3WCO - chains A and B; structure by X-ray diffraction, 2.40 A resolution.

# Chain A (and B)
Protein: L-seryl-tRNA(Sec) selenium transferase
Source organism: Aquifex aeolicus
Notes: EC 2.9.1.1; chain B of this document is another copy of the same molecule, construct and numbering; everything in this record applies to it too
UniProtKB: O67140 (SELA_AQUAE); residues 61-452 here = UniProt positions 61-452
Sequence (392 residues; numbered 61 to 452; the number before each row is that of its first residue):
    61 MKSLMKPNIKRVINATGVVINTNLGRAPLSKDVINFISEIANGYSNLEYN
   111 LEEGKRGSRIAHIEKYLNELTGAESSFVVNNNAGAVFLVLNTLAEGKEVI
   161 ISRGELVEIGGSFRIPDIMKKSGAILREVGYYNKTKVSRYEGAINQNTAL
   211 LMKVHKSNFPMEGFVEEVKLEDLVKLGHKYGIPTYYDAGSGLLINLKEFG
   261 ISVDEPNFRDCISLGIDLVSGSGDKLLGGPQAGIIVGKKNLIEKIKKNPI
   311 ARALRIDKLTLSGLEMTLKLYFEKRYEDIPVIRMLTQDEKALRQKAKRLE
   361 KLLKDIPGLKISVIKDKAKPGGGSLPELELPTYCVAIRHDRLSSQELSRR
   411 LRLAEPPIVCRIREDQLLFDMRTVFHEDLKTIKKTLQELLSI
Not modelled in the structure: 218-224 (chain B: 61-62, 218-225)
Differences from the reference sequence: engineered mutation Tyr191 (Thr in O67140), Tyr192 (Thr in O67140), Arg199 (Asp in O67140), Pro220 (Tyr in O67140)
Modified residues: Mse61, Mse65, Mse179, Mse212, Mse326, Mse344, Mse431 (selenomethionine; parent Met); Mse221 (selenomethionine); Lys285 ((2S)-2-amino-6-[[3-hydroxy-2-methyl-5-(phosphonooxymethyl)pyridin-4-yl]methylideneamino]hexanoic acid; LLP)
Ligand contacts:
  - thiosulfate (THJ), molecule 1: Leu89, Ser90, Lys91, Pro340, Arg343
  - thiosulfate (THJ), molecule 2: Glu108, Arg116, Ser118, Arg119, Ile120, Arg312, Arg315
  - thiosulfate (THJ), molecule 3: Arg116, Arg312, Arg315
  - thiosulfate (THJ), molecule 4: Gly171, Ser172, Phe173, Arg174
UniProt features mapped onto this chain:
  - modified residue: Lys285 (N6-(pyridoxal phosphate)lysine)
From the paper describing this entry:
  - binding site for thiosulfate: Arg116, Ser172, Arg174, Arg312, Arg315
  - catalytic residues: Lys285 (proposed by the authors, not directly observed)
  - catalytic residues: Arg86
  - mutagenesis - T191Y, T192Y, D199R, E222DEL/G223DEL, E222DEL/G223DEL/F224DEL/V225DEL: abolished catalytic activity
  - mutagenesis - R174A: unchanged catalytic activity
  - mutagenesis - T191Y/T192Y/D199R/Y220P: abolished catalytic activity (citing earlier work)

# Chain A / chain B interface
Contacting residue pairs (179):
  Leu64(A) - Glu333(B)
  Mse65(A) - Lys329(B)  hydrogen bond (backbone-side chain)
  Pro67(A) - Phe96(B)  hydrophobic
  Pro67(A) - Glu325(B)
  Asn68(A) - Asn106(B)  hydrogen bond (backbone-side chain)
  Asn68(A) - His122(B)  hydrogen bond (side chain-backbone)
  Asn68(A) - Tyr126(B)
  Asn68(A) - Glu325(B)  hydrogen bond (backbone-side chain)
  Ile69(A) - Phe96(B)
  Ile69(A) - Ile100(B)  hydrophobic
  Ile69(A) - Asn106(B)
  Ile69(A) - His122(B)
  Ile69(A) - Leu321(B)  hydrophobic
  Ile69(A) - Ser322(B)
  Ile69(A) - Glu325(B)  hydrogen bond (backbone-side chain)
  Lys70(A) - Ile100(B)
  Lys70(A) - Ser105(B)
  Lys70(A) - Asn106(B)  hydrogen bond (backbone-side chain)
  Lys70(A) - Leu111(B)
  Arg71(A) - Glu99(B)  hydrogen bond (side chain-backbone)
  Arg71(A) - Ile100(B)
  Arg71(A) - Asn102(B)  hydrogen bond (side chain-backbone)
  Arg71(A) - Gly103(B)
  Arg71(A) - Tyr104(B)
  Val72(A) - Tyr104(B)  hydrogen bond (backbone-backbone)
  Val72(A) - Ser105(B)
  Asn74(A) - Tyr104(B)
  Val79(A) - Tyr104(B)  hydrogen bond (backbone-side chain)
  Thr82(A) - Glu108(B)
  Asn83(A) - Ser105(B)
  Asn83(A) - Leu107(B)
  Asn83(A) - Glu108(B)  hydrogen bond (backbone-backbone)
  Asn83(A) - Tyr109(B)  hydrogen bond (backbone-backbone)
  Asn83(A) - Arg116(B)
  Leu84(A) - Tyr104(B)
  Leu84(A) - Ser105(B)  hydrogen bond (backbone-backbone)
  Leu84(A) - Tyr109(B)  hydrophobic
  Gly85(A) - Leu107(B)
  Gly85(A) - Lys318(B)  hydrogen bond (backbone-side chain)
  Arg86(A) - Tyr104(B)
  Ala87(A) - Lys318(B)  hydrogen bond (backbone-side chain)
  Pro88(A) - Ala101(B)
  Pro88(A) - Gly103(B)
  Leu89(A) - Ala101(B)  hydrogen bond (backbone-backbone)
  Leu89(A) - Asn102(B)
  Ile94(A) - Ser98(B)
  Ile94(A) - Asn102(B)
  Phe96(A) - Pro67(B)  hydrophobic
  Phe96(A) - Ile69(B)
  Ser98(A) - Ile94(B)
  Glu99(A) - Arg71(B)  hydrogen bond (backbone-side chain)
  Ile100(A) - Ile69(B)  hydrophobic
  Ile100(A) - Lys70(B)
  Ile100(A) - Arg71(B)
  Ala101(A) - Pro88(B)
  Ala101(A) - Leu89(B)  hydrogen bond (backbone-backbone)
  Asn102(A) - Arg71(B)  hydrogen bond (backbone-side chain)
  Asn102(A) - Leu89(B)  hydrogen bond (side chain-backbone)
  Asn102(A) - Lys91(B)
  Asn102(A) - Ile94(B)
  Gly103(A) - Arg71(B)
  Gly103(A) - Pro88(B)
  Tyr104(A) - Arg71(B)
  Tyr104(A) - Val72(B)  hydrogen bond (backbone-backbone)
  Tyr104(A) - Asn74(B)
  Tyr104(A) - Val78(B)
  Tyr104(A) - Val79(B)  hydrogen bond (side chain-backbone)
  Tyr104(A) - Leu84(B)
  Tyr104(A) - Arg86(B)
  Tyr104(A) - Pro88(B)
  Tyr104(A) - Mse344(B)
  Ser105(A) - Lys70(B)
  Ser105(A) - Val72(B)
  Ser105(A) - Asn83(B)
  Ser105(A) - Leu84(B)  hydrogen bond (backbone-backbone)
  Asn106(A) - Asn68(B)  hydrogen bond (side chain-backbone)
  Asn106(A) - Ile69(B)
  Asn106(A) - Lys70(B)  hydrogen bond (side chain-backbone)
  Asn106(A) - Val72(B)
  Leu107(A) - Asn83(B)
  Glu108(A) - Thr82(B)
  Glu108(A) - Asn83(B)  hydrogen bond (backbone-backbone)
  Tyr109(A) - Asn83(B)  hydrogen bond (backbone-backbone)
  Tyr109(A) - Leu84(B)  hydrophobic
  Tyr109(A) - Arg412(B)
  Tyr109(A) - Val419(B)  hydrophobic
  Leu111(A) - Lys70(B)
  Leu111(A) - Arg412(B)  hydrogen bond (backbone-side chain)
  Leu111(A) - Pro417(B)  hydrophobic
  Glu112(A) - Arg412(B)  hydrogen bond (backbone-side chain)
  Glu113(A) - Arg412(B)
  Gly114(A) - Arg412(B)
  Arg116(A) - Asn83(B)
  Arg119(A) - Gln291(B)
  His122(A) - Asn68(B)  hydrogen bond (backbone-side chain)
  His122(A) - Ile69(B)
  Tyr126(A) - Asn68(B)
  Asn140(A) - Asn140(B)
  Asn140(A) - Ala313(B)  hydrogen bond (side chain-backbone)
  Asn140(A) - Leu314(B)
  Asn140(A) - Arg315(B)  hydrogen bond (side chain-backbone)
  Asn141(A) - Arg312(B)  hydrogen bond (side chain-backbone)
  Asn141(A) - Ala313(B)  hydrogen bond (side chain-backbone)
  Asn141(A) - Arg315(B)
  Ala143(A) - Arg312(B)
  Ala143(A) - Ala313(B)  hydrophobic
  Gly144(A) - Ala313(B)
  Phe147(A) - Phe147(B)  hydrophobic
  Phe147(A) - Ile310(B)  hydrophobic
  Asn151(A) - Lys181(B)  hydrogen bond
  Glu155(A) - Lys181(B)  salt bridge
  Arg174(A) - Arg116(B)
  Arg174(A) - Arg312(B)
  Asp177(A) - Pro309(B)
  Ile178(A) - Pro309(B)
  Ile178(A) - Arg312(B)
  Lys181(A) - Asn151(B)  hydrogen bond
  Lys181(A) - Glu155(B)  salt bridge
  Lys181(A) - Asn308(B)
  Lys181(A) - Pro309(B)
  Lys181(A) - Ile310(B)
  Lys285(A) - Arg312(B)
  Pro290(A) - Leu319(B)  hydrophobic
  Gln291(A) - Arg119(B)
  Gln291(A) - Arg315(B)  hydrogen bond (side chain-backbone)
  Gln291(A) - Ile316(B)
  Gln291(A) - Asp317(B)
  Asn308(A) - Lys181(B)
  Pro309(A) - Asp177(B)
  Pro309(A) - Ile178(B)
  Pro309(A) - Lys181(B)
  Ile310(A) - Phe147(B)  hydrophobic
  Ile310(A) - Lys181(B)
  Arg312(A) - Asn141(B)  hydrogen bond (backbone-side chain)
  Arg312(A) - Ala143(B)
  Arg312(A) - Arg174(B)
  Arg312(A) - Ile178(B)
  Arg312(A) - Lys285(B)
  Ala313(A) - Asn140(B)  hydrogen bond (backbone-side chain)
  Ala313(A) - Asn141(B)
  Ala313(A) - Ala143(B)
  Ala313(A) - Gly144(B)
  Ala313(A) - Ile178(B)
  Ala313(A) - Leu314(B)
  Leu314(A) - Asn140(B)
  Leu314(A) - Ala313(B)
  Leu314(A) - Leu314(B)  hydrophobic
  Arg315(A) - Asn140(B)  hydrogen bond (backbone-side chain)
  Arg315(A) - Asn141(B)
  Arg315(A) - Gln291(B)  hydrogen bond (backbone-side chain)
  Ile316(A) - Gln291(B)
  Asp317(A) - Gln291(B)
  Asp317(A) - Asp317(B)
  Asp317(A) - Thr320(B)
  Lys318(A) - Gly85(B)  hydrogen bond (side chain-backbone)
  Lys318(A) - Ala87(B)  hydrogen bond (side chain-backbone)
  Leu319(A) - Leu319(B)
  Leu319(A) - Thr320(B)
  Thr320(A) - Asp317(B)
  Thr320(A) - Leu319(B)
  Leu321(A) - Ile69(B)  hydrophobic
  Ser322(A) - Ile69(B)
  Glu325(A) - Pro67(B)
  Glu325(A) - Asn68(B)  hydrogen bond (side chain-backbone)
  Glu325(A) - Ile69(B)  hydrogen bond (side chain-backbone)
  Lys329(A) - Mse65(B)  hydrogen bond (side chain-backbone)
  Lys329(A) - Lys66(B)
  Lys329(A) - Pro67(B)
  Phe332(A) - Mse65(B)  hydrophobic
  Glu333(A) - Leu64(B)
  Mse344(A) - Tyr104(B)
  Arg412(A) - Tyr109(B)
  Arg412(A) - Leu111(B)  hydrogen bond (side chain-backbone)
  Arg412(A) - Glu112(B)  hydrogen bond (side chain-backbone)
  Arg412(A) - Glu113(B)
  Arg412(A) - Gly114(B)
  Leu413(A) - Leu111(B)
  Pro417(A) - Leu111(B)  hydrophobic
  Val419(A) - Tyr109(B)
Interface residues without a listed pair, chain A (88 interface residues in all): Lys66, Val78, Ser90, Lys91, Ile97, Ile175, Lys306, Ala311, Arg409, Thr433, Phe435
Interface residues without a listed pair, chain B (84 interface residues in all): Ser90, Ile97, Ile175, Pro290, Arg409, Thr433, Phe435

# In short
88 residues of chain A face 84 of chain B across their interface, with 48 hydrogen bonds and 2 salt bridges.
Polar pairs include Glu155(A)-Lys181(B), Mse65(A)-Lys329(B) and Asn68(A)-Asn106(B). The paper reports
catalytic residues Lys285(A) and Arg86(A); T191Y, T192Y and D199R of chain A, among others, abolish catalytic
activity; 7 substitutions were tested in all.
Chain A and chain B are both L-seryl-tRNA(Sec) selenium transferase (Aquifex aeolicus); the structure, Crystal
structure of the depentamerized mutant of N-terminal truncated selenocysteine synthase SelA, was determined by
X-ray diffraction.
